Entry 8ONP (X-ray diffraction, 1.77 A resolution); this record covers chains B and A.

# Chain B
Molecule: Insulin B chain
UniProtKB: P01308 (INS_HUMAN); residues 1-26 here correspond to UniProt positions 25-50 (UniProt number = residue number + 24)
Amino-acid sequence (27 residues; each row starts with the number of its first residue):
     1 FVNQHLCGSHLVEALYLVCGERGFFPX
Unresolved in the structure: 1
Construct notes: engineered mutation Pro-26 (Tyr50 in P01308); amidation (27)
Modified / non-standard residues: Pro-26 (4-hydroxyproline; HYP); NH2 (amino group) at position 27

# Chain A
Molecule: Insulin A chain
UniProtKB: P01308 (INS_HUMAN); residues 1-21 here correspond to UniProt positions 90-110 (UniProt number = residue number + 89)
Amino-acid sequence (21 residues; row label = number of the first residue in the row):
     1 GIVEQCCTSICSLYQLENYCN
Disulfide bonds: Cys-6/Cys-11

# How chain B and chain A interact
Disulfides between the chains: Cys-7(B)/Cys-7(A), Cys-19(B)/Cys-20(A)
Residue-residue contacts (28; chain B residue first):
  Gln-4(B) / Ile-10(A)
  His-5(B) / Cys-6(A)
  His-5(B) / Cys-7(A)
  His-5(B) / Thr-8(A)  hydrogen bond (side chain-backbone)
  His-5(B) / Ser-9(A)
  His-5(B) / Ile-10(A)
  Leu-6(B) / Cys-6(A)  hydrogen bond (backbone-backbone)
  Leu-6(B) / Cys-7(A)  hydrogen bond (backbone-backbone)
  Leu-6(B) / Leu-16(A)  hydrophobic
  Cys-7(B) / Cys-7(A)  disulfide
  Leu-11(B) / Leu-16(A)  hydrophobic
  Leu-15(B) / Ile-2(A)  hydrophobic
  Leu-15(B) / Leu-16(A)  hydrophobic
  Val-18(B) / Leu-13(A)  hydrophobic
  Val-18(B) / Glu-17(A)
  Cys-19(B) / Cys-20(A)  disulfide
  Arg-22(B) / Asn-21(A)  hydrogen bond (backbone-backbone)
  Gly-23(B) / Tyr-19(A)
  Gly-23(B) / Cys-20(A)
  Gly-23(B) / Asn-21(A)  hydrogen bond (backbone-side chain)
  Phe-24(B) / Asn-18(A)
  Phe-24(B) / Tyr-19(A)  hydrogen bond (backbone-backbone)
  Phe-24(B) / Cys-20(A)
  Phe-24(B) / Asn-21(A)  hydrogen bond (backbone-side chain)
  Pro-26(B) / Gly-1(A)
  Pro-26(B) / Ile-2(A)  hydrogen bond (backbone-backbone)
  Pro-26(B) / Tyr-19(A)
  NH2_27(B) / Ile-2(A)
Also at the interface, not in a pair above, chain B (15 interface residues in all): Ala-14, Glu-21

# In short
The interface between chain B and chain A involves 15 residues on one side and 14 on the other, with 2
disulfide bonds and 8 hydrogen bonds. Polar pairs include His-5(B)/Thr-8(A), Gly-23(B)/Asn-21(A) and
Phe-24(B)/Asn-21(A).
Here chain B is Insulin B chain and chain A is Insulin A chain. Entry 8ONP (Human insulin trans-HypB26-DTIA
analogue) was determined by X-ray diffraction.
